PDB entry 3ZVJ | X-ray diffraction, 3.00 A resolution | chains D and O of the 20 polymer chains in the assembly

== Chain D ==
Name: Thioredoxin peroxidase
Source organism: Schistosoma mansoni
Notes: EC 1.11.1.15
UniProt: O97161 (O97161_SCHMA); residues 1-185 here = UniProt positions 1-185
Sequence (219 residues; numbered -33 to 185; the number before each row is that of its first residue; numbers below 1 keep their minus sign (Met-33 is residue -33)):
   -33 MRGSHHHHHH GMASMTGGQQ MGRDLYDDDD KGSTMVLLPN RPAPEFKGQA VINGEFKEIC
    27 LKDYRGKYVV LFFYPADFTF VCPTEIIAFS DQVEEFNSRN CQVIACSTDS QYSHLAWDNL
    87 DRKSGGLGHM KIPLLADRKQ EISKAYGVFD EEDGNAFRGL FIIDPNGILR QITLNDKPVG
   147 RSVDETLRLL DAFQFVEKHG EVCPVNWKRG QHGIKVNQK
Unresolved in the structure: -33 to 0, 169-185
Differences from the reference sequence: expression tag (-33 to 0); conflict Leu140 (Ile in O97161)

== Chain O ==
Name: Thioredoxin peroxidase
Source organism: Schistosoma mansoni
Notes: EC 1.11.1.15
UniProt: O97161 (O97161_SCHMA); numbering as in UniProt (aligned over 1-185)
Sequence (219 residues; numbered -33 to 185; the number before each row is that of its first residue; numbers below 1 keep their minus sign (Met-33 is residue -33)):
   -33 MRGSHHHHHH GMASMTGGQQ MGRDLYDDDD KGSTMVLLPN RPAPEFKGQA VINGEFKEIC
    27 LKDYRGKYVV LFFYPADFTF VCPTEIIAFS DQVEEFNSRN CQVIACSTDS QYSHLAWDNL
    87 DRKSGGLGHM KIPLLADRKQ EISKAYGVFD EEDGNAFRGL FIIDPNGILR QITINDKPVG
   147 RSVDETLRLL DAFQFVEKHG EVCPVNWKRG QHGIKVNQK
Unresolved in the structure: -33 to -1, 47, 168-185
Differences from the reference sequence: expression tag (-33 to 0)
What the authors report for this chain:
  - catalytic residues: Cys48, Arg124, Cys169 (citing earlier work)

== Interface between chain D and chain O ==
Residue-residue contacts (8; chain D residue first):
  Phe22(D) with Lys23(O)
  Lys23(D) with Glu21(O); Phe22(O), hydrogen bond (side chain-backbone); Lys23(O)
  Glu24(D) with Lys13(O), salt bridge; Glu24(O); Asp29(O)
  Asp29(D) with Gln15(O)
Interface residues without a listed pair, chain D (6 interface residues in all): Lys13, Glu21

== Summary ==
6 residues of chain D and 7 residues of chain O are in contact; the contacts include 1 hydrogen bond and 1
salt bridge. Among the polar pairs are Glu24(D)-Lys13(O) and Lys23(D)-Phe22(O). From the paper: catalytic
residues Cys48(O), Arg124(O) and Cys169(O).
Chain D is Thioredoxin peroxidase and chain O is Thioredoxin peroxidase, both from Schistosoma mansoni; the
structure, Crystal structure of high molecular weight (HMW) form of Peroxiredoxin I from Schistosoma mansoni,
was determined by X-ray diffraction together with 3ZTL from the same study.
